PDB entry 3VGA | X-ray diffraction, 3.10 A resolution | chains A and C of the 3 polymer chains in the assembly

Chain A:
Protein: Adenosine receptor A2a
From: Homo sapiens
Reference sequence: P29274 (AA2AR_HUMAN); numbering as in UniProt (aligned over 1-316)
Amino-acid sequence (326 residues; each row starts with the number of its first residue):
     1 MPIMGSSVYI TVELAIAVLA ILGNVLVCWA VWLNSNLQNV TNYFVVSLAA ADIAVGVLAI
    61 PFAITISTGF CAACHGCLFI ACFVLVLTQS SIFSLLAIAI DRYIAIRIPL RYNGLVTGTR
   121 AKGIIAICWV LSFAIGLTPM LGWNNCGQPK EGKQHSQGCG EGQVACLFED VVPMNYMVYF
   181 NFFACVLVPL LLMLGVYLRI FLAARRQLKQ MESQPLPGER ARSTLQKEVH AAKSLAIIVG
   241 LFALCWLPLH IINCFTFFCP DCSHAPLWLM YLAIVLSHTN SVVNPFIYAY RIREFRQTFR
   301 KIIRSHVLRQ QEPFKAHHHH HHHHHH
Unresolved in the structure: 1-5, 149-155, 309-326
Differences from the reference sequence: engineered mutation Gln154 (Asn in P29274); expression tag (317-326)
Swiss-Prot annotation at these positions:
  - binding site (adenosine): Glu169, Asn253, Ser277, His278
Cystine bridges: Cys71-Cys159, Cys74-Cys146, Cys77-Cys166, Cys259-Cys262
Small-molecule neighbours: ZMA (4-{2-[(7-amino-2-furan-2-yl[1,2,4]triazolo[1,5-a][1,3,5]triazin-5-yl)amino]ethyl}phenol): Leu85, Phe168, Glu169, Met174, Met177, Asn181, Trp246, Leu249, His250, Asn253, His264, Met270, Ile274
What the authors report for this chain:
  - binding site for ZMA: Phe168, Asn253, Ile274
  - contacts within the chain: Arg102-Glu228

Chain C:
Protein: antibody fab fragment heavy chain
From: Mus musculus
Notes: antibody fragment or engineered binder
Amino-acid sequence (226 residues; numbered 1 to 226 plus 4 insertion-coded residues; 4 numbers in that range are skipped by the numbering (no residue carries them; nothing is unmodelled there); the number before each row is that of its first residue):
     1 EVQLQQSGAE LVKPGSSVKI SCKTSGDSFT AYNMNWVKQS HGKSLEWIGN IN
   53A P
    54 YYGSTRYNQK FKGKATLTVD KSSSTAYIQL
   84A N
   85B S
   86C L
    87 TSEDSAVYYC AREGNYYDGG SVRYFDYWGQ GTTLTVSSAK TTAPSVYPLA PVCGDTSGSS
   147 VTLGCLVKGY FPEPVTLTWN SGSLSSGVHT FPAVLQSDLY TLSSSVTVTS STWPSQSITC
   207 NVAHPASSTK VDKKIEPRGP
Unresolved in the structure: 139-143, 226
Cystine bridges: Cys22-Cys96, Cys151-Cys206

Interface between chain A and chain C:
Contacting residue pairs - 21 pairs, chain A then chain C:
  Asn36(A) with Gly106(C); Ser107(C), hydrogen bond (backbone-backbone)
  Leu37(A) with Gly105(C)
  Asn39(A) with Tyr103(C); Ser107(C), hydrogen bond
  Thr41(A) with Tyr103(C)
  Asn42(A) with Tyr103(C), hydrogen bond; Gly105(C), hydrogen bond (side chain-backbone)
  Arg102(A) with Tyr103(C)
  Leu110(A) with Asp27(C); Ala31(C)
  Glu219(A) with Asp27(C)
  Thr224(A) with Tyr102(C); Tyr110(C), hydrogen bond
  Lys227(A) with Tyr102(C); Asp104(C)
  Glu228(A) with Tyr102(C)
  Ala231(A) with Tyr103(C)
  Leu235(A) with Tyr103(C), hydrophobic
  Ile292(A) with Asp104(C)
  Glu294(A) with Gly106(C)
Other interface residues (no listed pair), chain A (18 interface residues in all): Gln38, Asn113, Gly114
Other interface residues (no listed pair), chain C (14 interface residues in all): Gly26, Ser28, Asn33, Asn52, Tyr54

Summary:
The interface between chain A and chain C involves 18 residues on one side and 14 on the other, with 5
hydrogen bonds. Polar pairs include Asn39(A)-Ser107(C), Asn42(A)-Tyr103(C) and Asn42(A)-Gly105(C). Bound to
chain A: compound ZMA. From the paper: a binding site for ZMA at Phe168(A), Asn253(A) and Ile274(A); contacts
within the chain involving Glu228(A) and Arg102(A).
Here chain A is Adenosine receptor A2a (Homo sapiens) and chain C is antibody fab fragment heavy chain (Mus
musculus). Entry 3VGA (Crystal structure of human adenosine A2A receptor with an allosteric inverse-agonist
antibody at 3.1 A resolution) was determined by X-ray diffraction (same publication as 3VG9).
